3OHF - chains A and B; structure by X-ray diffraction, 2.10 A resolution.

== Chain A (and B) ==
Protein: Beta-secretase 1
Source organism: Homo sapiens
Notes: EC 3.4.23.46; chain B of this document is another copy of the same molecule, construct and numbering; everything in this record applies to it too
Reference sequence: P56817 (BACE1_HUMAN); residue numbers follow UniProt; this construct covers 1-441
Amino-acid sequence (455 residues; row label = number of the first residue in the row; numbers below 1 keep their minus sign (Met-13 is residue -13)):
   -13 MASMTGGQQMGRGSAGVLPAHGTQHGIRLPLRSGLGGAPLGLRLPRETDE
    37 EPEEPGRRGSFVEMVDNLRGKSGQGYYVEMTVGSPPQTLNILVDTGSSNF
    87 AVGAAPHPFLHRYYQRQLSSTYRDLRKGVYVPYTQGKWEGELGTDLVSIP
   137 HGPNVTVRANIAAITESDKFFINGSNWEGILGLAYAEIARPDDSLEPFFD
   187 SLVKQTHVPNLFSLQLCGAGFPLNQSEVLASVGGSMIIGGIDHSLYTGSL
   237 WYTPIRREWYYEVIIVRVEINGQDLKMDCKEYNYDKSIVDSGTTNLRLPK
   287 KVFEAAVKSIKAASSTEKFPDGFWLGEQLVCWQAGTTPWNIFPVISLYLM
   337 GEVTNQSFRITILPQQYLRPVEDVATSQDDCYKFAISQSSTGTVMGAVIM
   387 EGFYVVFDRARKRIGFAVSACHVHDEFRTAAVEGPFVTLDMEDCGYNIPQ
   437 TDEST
Unresolved in the structure: -13 to 46, 434-441
Differences from the reference sequence: expression tag (-13 to 0)
Disulfide bonds: Cys203-Cys407, Cys265-Cys430, Cys317-Cys367
Ligand contacts: 3HF (N~3~-{(1S,2R)-1-benzyl-2-hydroxy-3-[(3-methoxybenzyl)amino]propyl}-N~1~,N~1~-dibutyl-1H-indole-1,3-dicarboxamide): Ser58, Gly59, Gln60, Gly61, Leu78, Asp80, Gly82, Ser83, Val117, Pro118, Tyr119, Thr120, Gln121, Phe156, Ile158, Trp163, Ile166, Ile174, Tyr246, Ile274, Asp276, Ser277, Gly278, Thr279, Thr280, Arg283

== Chain A / chain B interface ==
Contacting residue pairs (34):
  Arg253(A) - Phe413(B)
  Glu255(A) - Phe413(B)
  Asn257(A) - Asn257(B)  hydrogen bond (side chain-backbone)
  Gly258(A) - Asn326(B)
  Gln259(A) - Ala299(B)
  Gln259(A) - Thr302(B)  hydrogen bond
  Gln259(A) - Asn326(B)
  Gln259(A) - Ile327(B)
  Asp260(A) - Asn326(B)
  Ala299(A) - Gln259(B)
  Thr302(A) - Gln259(B)  hydrogen bond
  Asn326(A) - Gly258(B)
  Asn326(A) - Gln259(B)
  Asn326(A) - Asp260(B)  hydrogen bond (side chain-backbone)
  Ile327(A) - Gln259(B)
  Tyr334(A) - Phe413(B)
  Arg345(A) - Phe413(B)  hydrogen bond (side chain-backbone)
  Glu412(A) - Phe422(B)
  Glu412(A) - Val423(B)  hydrogen bond (side chain-backbone)
  Glu412(A) - Thr424(B)  hydrogen bond (side chain-backbone)
  Phe413(A) - Arg253(B)
  Phe413(A) - Glu255(B)
  Phe413(A) - Tyr334(B)
  Phe413(A) - Arg345(B)  hydrogen bond (backbone-side chain)
  Phe413(A) - Phe422(B)  hydrophobic
  Phe413(A) - Thr424(B)
  Phe413(A) - Leu425(B)  hydrophobic
  Pro421(A) - Glu412(B)
  Phe422(A) - Glu412(B)
  Phe422(A) - Phe413(B)  hydrophobic
  Val423(A) - Glu412(B)  hydrogen bond (backbone-side chain)
  Thr424(A) - Glu412(B)  hydrogen bond
  Thr424(A) - Phe413(B)
  Leu425(A) - Phe413(B)  hydrophobic
Interface residues without a listed pair, chain A (20 interface residues in all): Arg414
Interface residues without a listed pair, chain B (19 interface residues in all): Arg414

== Summary ==
20 residues of chain A face 19 of chain B across their interface, with 10 hydrogen bonds. Among the polar
pairs are Asn257(A)-Asn257(B), Gln259(A)-Thr302(B) and Asn326(A)-Asp260(B). Chain A binds compound 3HF.
Both chains are Beta-secretase 1 (Homo sapiens). Entry 3OHF (Crystal structure of beta-site app-cleaving
enzyme 1 (BACE-WT) complex with bms-655295 aka n~3~-((1s,2r)-1-
benzyl-2-hydroxy-3-((3-methoxybenzyl)amino)propyl)-n~1~, n~1~-dibutyl-1h-indole-1,3-dicarboxamide) was
determined by X-ray diffraction together with 3OHH from the same study.
